7E93 - chains J and K of the 22 polymer chains in the assembly; structure by electron microscopy, 6.54 A resolution (low resolution: residue-level contacts below are approximate; hydrogen-bond / salt-bridge calls are withheld).

== Chain J ==
Name: Trafficking protein particle complex II-specific subunit 120
From: Saccharomyces cerevisiae (strain ATCC 204508 / S288c)
UniProtKB: Q04183 (TR120_YEAST); residues 1-1289 here = UniProt positions 1-1289
Chain sequence (1289 residues; row label = number of the first residue in the row):
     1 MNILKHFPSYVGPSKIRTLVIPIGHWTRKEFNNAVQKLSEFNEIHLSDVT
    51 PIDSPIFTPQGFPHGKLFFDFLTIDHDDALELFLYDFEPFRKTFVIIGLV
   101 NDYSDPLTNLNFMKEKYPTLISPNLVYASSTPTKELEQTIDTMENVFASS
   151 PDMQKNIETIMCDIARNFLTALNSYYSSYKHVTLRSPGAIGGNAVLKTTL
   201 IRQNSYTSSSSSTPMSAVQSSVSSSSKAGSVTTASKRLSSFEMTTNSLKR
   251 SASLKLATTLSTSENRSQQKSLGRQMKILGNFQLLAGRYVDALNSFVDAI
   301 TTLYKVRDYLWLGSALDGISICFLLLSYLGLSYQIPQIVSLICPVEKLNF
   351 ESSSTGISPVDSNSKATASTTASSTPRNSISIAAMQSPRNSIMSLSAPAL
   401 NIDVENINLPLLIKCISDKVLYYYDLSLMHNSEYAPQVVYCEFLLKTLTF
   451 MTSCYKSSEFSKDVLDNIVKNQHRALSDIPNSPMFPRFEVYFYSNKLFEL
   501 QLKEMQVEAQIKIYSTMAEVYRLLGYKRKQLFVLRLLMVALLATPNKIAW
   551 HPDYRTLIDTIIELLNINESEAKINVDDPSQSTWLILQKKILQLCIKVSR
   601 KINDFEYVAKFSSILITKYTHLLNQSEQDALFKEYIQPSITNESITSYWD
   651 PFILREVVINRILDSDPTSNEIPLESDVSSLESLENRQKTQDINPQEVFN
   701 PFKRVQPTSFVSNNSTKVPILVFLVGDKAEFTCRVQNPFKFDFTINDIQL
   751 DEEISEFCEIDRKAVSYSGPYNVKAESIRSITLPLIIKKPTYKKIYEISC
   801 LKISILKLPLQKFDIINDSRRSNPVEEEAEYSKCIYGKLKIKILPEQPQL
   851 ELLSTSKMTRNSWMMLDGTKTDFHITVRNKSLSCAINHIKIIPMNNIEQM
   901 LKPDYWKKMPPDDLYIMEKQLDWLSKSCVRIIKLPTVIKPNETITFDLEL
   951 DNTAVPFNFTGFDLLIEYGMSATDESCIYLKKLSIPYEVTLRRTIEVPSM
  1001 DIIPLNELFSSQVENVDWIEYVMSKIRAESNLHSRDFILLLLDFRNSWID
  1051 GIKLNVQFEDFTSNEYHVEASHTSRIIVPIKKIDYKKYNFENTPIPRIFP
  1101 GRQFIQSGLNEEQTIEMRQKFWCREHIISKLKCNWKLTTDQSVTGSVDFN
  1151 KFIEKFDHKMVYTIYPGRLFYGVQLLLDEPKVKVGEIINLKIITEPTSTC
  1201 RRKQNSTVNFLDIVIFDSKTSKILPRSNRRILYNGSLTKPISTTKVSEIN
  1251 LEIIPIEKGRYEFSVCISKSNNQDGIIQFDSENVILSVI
Disordered / not traced: 1-265, 329-376, 569-581, 674-728, 831-856, 935-943
Differences from the reference sequence: conflict Phe1099 (Tyr in Q04183)
Curated features (UniProtKB/Swiss-Prot):
  - modified residue (Phosphoserine): Ser379, Ser387

== Chain K ==
Name: Trafficking protein particle complex II-specific subunit 65
From: Saccharomyces cerevisiae (strain ATCC 204508 / S288c)
UniProtKB: P32893 (TRS65_YEAST); residues 1-560 here = UniProt positions 1-560
Chain sequence (560 residues; each row starts with the number of its first residue):
     1 MECFVPLRCDLDGSNIEQLRQSHLSRKFIIFDEQLNLWLWFQGNSQENKR
    51 FVLQNMIILINEAQVTRTSTIDDYFTQVENNENLWRLKNDCCSKILFKSN
   101 VVMNNGYNNQIKFVFEYKSVDANFNNQDSLQDPQAKYTLDKYSSEEILPS
   151 FEPVYSWSSAATKSSKNTNNHLEKNNRATHRVSSKNSEVHEADVSRNPNT
   201 FTLKLQYPIFSLLNMRLRNISLKSEHCILSSLDFQTSKASEQLTKKFIYP
   251 QEHNSFLKLNFQEISYKLIDGTSQIELDPICPLKVPLTAFSYDSISATFK
   301 LVLLPKSTQPHRVKITLAYELELHPNLKLPVRTSWETEVTLKRSMPISST
   351 SSQYSSNNNNTNHSASFNGAANNVNSGGLANLRLGGVSSSRFSLGAASTT
   401 SLVNSKLSNVKFKFINSNIKVIKGEKFTMRLQIINSSSSPLDLVVYYNNT
   451 INPIPSANNVRNSNGINNCGMNNGTIPNSPLTLENQYQLHNKYRKIAEGI
   501 ILLSNDYKIPVVPPRETYFADLRFIGIMSGYYGTLSGLKVLDLNTNELIE
   551 VGNGASVLIQ
Disordered / not traced: 1-211, 338-400, 455-481, 511-517, 560
Curated features (UniProtKB/Swiss-Prot):
  - modified residue (Phosphoserine): Ser393, Ser398

== Chain J / chain K interface ==
Residue-residue contacts - 34 pairs, chain J then chain K:
  Asp1001(J) - Asn449(K)
  Ile1003(J) - Asn449(K)
  Pro1004(J) - Glu498(K)
  Pro1004(J) - Ile527(K)
  Asn1006(J) - Glu498(K)
  Asn1006(J) - Met528(K)
  Glu1007(J) - Ile527(K)
  Glu1007(J) - Ser529(K)
  Phe1009(J) - Gly424(K)
  Phe1009(J) - Ile527(K)
  Gln1012(J) - Lys423(K)
  Val1013(J) - Gly424(K)
  Val1013(J) - Glu425(K)
  Trp1018(J) - Ile525(K)
  Arg1075(J) - Leu502(K)
  Arg1075(J) - Leu503(K)
  Arg1075(J) - Asn505(K)
  Ile1077(J) - Leu503(K)
  Lys1159(J) - Asn449(K)
  Val1214(J) - Glu484(K)
  Val1214(J) - Tyr487(K)
  Phe1216(J) - Tyr487(K)
  Phe1216(J) - Gln488(K)
  Thr1220(J) - Gln488(K)
  Ser1221(J) - Gln488(K)
  Lys1222(J) - Glu484(K)
  Lys1222(J) - Gln488(K)
  Ser1264(J) - Tyr487(K)
  Val1265(J) - Tyr487(K)
  Cys1266(J) - Tyr487(K)
  Ile1276(J) - Gln486(K)
  Phe1279(J) - Tyr487(K)
  Phe1279(J) - His490(K)
  Ser1281(J) - Arg494(K)
Also at the interface, not in a pair above, chain J (30 interface residues in all): Leu1005, Leu1039, Leu1041, Asp1212, Lys1219, Gln1273, Asp1280
Also at the interface, not in a pair above, chain K (27 interface residues in all): Thr450, Thr482, Leu483, Asn491, Lys495, Ala497, Ile501, Ser504, Gly526

== Overview ==
30 residues of chain J face 27 of chain K across their interface.
Here chain J is Trafficking protein particle complex II-specific subunit 120 and chain K is Trafficking
protein particle complex II-specific subunit 65, both from Saccharomyces cerevisiae (strain ATCC 204508 /
S288c). Entry 7E93 (Intact TRAPPII (state III)) was determined by electron microscopy, deposited together with
7E2C, 7E2D, 7E8S, 7E8T, 7E94 and 7EA3.
